Entry 1BMF (X-ray diffraction, 2.85 A resolution); this record covers chains B and G of the 7 polymer chains in the assembly.

[Chain B]
Name: Bovine mitochondrial F1-atpase
Organism: Bos taurus
Notes: EC 3.6.1.34
UniProt: P19483 (ATPA1_BOVIN); residues 1-510 here correspond to UniProt positions 44-553 (UniProt number = residue number + 43)
Sequence (510 residues; numbered 1 to 510; the number before each row is that of its first residue):
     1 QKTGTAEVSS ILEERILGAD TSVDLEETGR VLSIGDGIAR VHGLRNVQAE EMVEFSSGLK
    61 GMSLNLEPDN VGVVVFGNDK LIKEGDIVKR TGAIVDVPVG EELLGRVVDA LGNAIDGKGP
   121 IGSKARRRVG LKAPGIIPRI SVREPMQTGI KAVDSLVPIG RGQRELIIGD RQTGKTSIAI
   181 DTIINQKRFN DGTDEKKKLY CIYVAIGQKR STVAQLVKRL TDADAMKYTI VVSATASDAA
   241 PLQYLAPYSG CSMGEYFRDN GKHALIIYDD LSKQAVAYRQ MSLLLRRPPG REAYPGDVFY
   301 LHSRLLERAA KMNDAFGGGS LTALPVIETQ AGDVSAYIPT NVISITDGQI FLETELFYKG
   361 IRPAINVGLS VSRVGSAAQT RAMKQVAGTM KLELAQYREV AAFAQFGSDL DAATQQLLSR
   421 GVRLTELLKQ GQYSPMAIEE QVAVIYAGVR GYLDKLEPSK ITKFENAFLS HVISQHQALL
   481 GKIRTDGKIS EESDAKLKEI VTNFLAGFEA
Not modelled in the structure: 1-23
Construct notes: engineered mutation G481 (Ser524 in P19483)
UniProt features mapped onto this chain:
  - binding site (ATP): Q172, G174, K175, T176, S177, Q430, Q432
  - binding site (Mg(2+)): T176, D269
  - site: S370 (Required for activity)
  - modified residue: Q1 (Pyrrolidone carboxylic acid), S10 (Phosphoserine), S22 (Phosphoserine), S33 (Phosphoserine), S63 (Phosphoserine), K80 (N6-acetyllysine), K83 (N6-acetyllysine), K89 (N6-acetyllysine), T91 (Phosphothreonine), K118 (N6-acetyllysine), S123 (Phosphoserine), K124 (N6-acetyllysine), S141 (Phosphoserine), R161 (Omega-N-methylarginine), K187 (N6-acetyllysine), K196 (N6-acetyllysine), K197 (N6-acetyllysine), K218 (N6-acetyllysine), K262 (N6-acetyllysine), K384 (N6-acetyllysine) and 6 more in UniProt
  - glycosylation: S33 (O-linked (GlcNAc) serine)
Bound ions: Mg2+: T176 (together with AMP-PNP)
Residues lining bound ligands:
  - AMP-PNP (ANP; phosphoaminophosphonic acid-adenylate ester), molecule 1: D170, R171, Q172, T173, G174, K175, T176, S177, E328, F357, R362, P363, Q430, G431, Q432
  - AMP-PNP (ANP), molecule 2: I343, S344, V371, R373

[Chain G]
Name: Bovine mitochondrial F1-atpase
Organism: Bos taurus
Notes: EC 3.6.1.34
UniProt: P05631 (ATPG_BOVIN); residues 1-272 here correspond to UniProt positions 26-297 (UniProt number = residue number + 25)
Sequence (272 residues; numbered 1 to 272; the number before each row is that of its first residue):
     1 ATLKDITRRL KSIKNIQKIT KSMKMVAAAK YARAERELKP ARVYGVGSLA LYEKADIKTP
    61 EDKKKHLIIG VSSDRGLCGA IHSSVAKQMK SEAANLAAAG KEVKIIGVGD KIRSILHRTH
   121 SDQFLVTFKE VGRRPPTFGD ASVIALELLN SGYEFDEGSI IFNRFRSVIS YKTEEKPIFS
   181 LDTISSAESM SIYDDIDADV LRNYQEYSLA NIIYYSLKES TTSEQSARMT AMDNASKNAS
   241 EMIDKLTLTF NRTRQAVITK ELIEIISGAA AL
Not modelled in the structure: 45-76, 91-208
UniProt features mapped onto this chain:
  - modified residue: K14 (N6-acetyllysine), K24 (N6-succinyllysine), K30 (N6-acetyllysine), K90 (N6-acetyllysine), S121 (Phosphoserine), K129 (N6-acetyllysine), K172 (N6-acetyllysine), K245 (N6-succinyllysine)

[Chain B / chain G interface]
Pairs across the interface (7):
  P289(B) with I263(G)
  G290(B) with I263(G)
  A331(B) with L248(G), hydrophobic; R252(G)
  D333(B) with R252(G), salt bridge
  F403(B) with E241(G)
  F406(B) with K237(G)
Other interface residues (no listed pair), chain B (7 interface residues in all): A293
Other interface residues (no listed pair), chain G (7 interface residues in all): D233, T259

[Summary]
Chain B and chain G each contribute 7 residues to their interface, with 1 salt bridge. The salt-bridged pair
is D333(B)-R252(G). Ligands of chain B: AMP-PNP. From UniProt: 7 ATP-binding residues and Mg2+-binding
residues T176(B) and D269(B) on chain B.
Here chain B is Bovine mitochondrial F1-atpase and chain G is Bovine mitochondrial F1-atpase, both from Bos
taurus. Entry 1BMF (Bovine mitochondrial F1-atpase) was determined by X-ray diffraction.
